Entry 7EQ1 (electron microscopy, 3.30 A resolution); this record covers chains A and S of the 5 polymer chains in the assembly.

== Chain A ==
Name: Gs protein alpha subunit
Source organism: Bos taurus
Amino-acid sequence (361 residues; numbered 1 to 394; 33 numbers in that range are skipped by the numbering (no residue carries them; nothing is unmodelled there); the number before each row is that of its first residue):
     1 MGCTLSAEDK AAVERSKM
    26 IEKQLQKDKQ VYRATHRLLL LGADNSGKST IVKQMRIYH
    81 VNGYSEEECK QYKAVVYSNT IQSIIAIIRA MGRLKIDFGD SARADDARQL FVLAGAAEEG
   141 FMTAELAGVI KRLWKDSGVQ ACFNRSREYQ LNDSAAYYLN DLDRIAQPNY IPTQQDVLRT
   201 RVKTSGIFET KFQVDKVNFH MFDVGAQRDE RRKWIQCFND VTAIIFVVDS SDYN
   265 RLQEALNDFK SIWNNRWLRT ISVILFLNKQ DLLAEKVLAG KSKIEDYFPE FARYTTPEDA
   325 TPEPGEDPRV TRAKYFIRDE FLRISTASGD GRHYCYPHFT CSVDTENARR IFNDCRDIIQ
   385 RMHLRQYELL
Unresolved in the structure: 1-2, 81-201, 394

== Chain S ==
Name: scFv16
Source organism: synthetic construct
Notes: antibody fragment or engineered binder
Amino-acid sequence (247 residues; each row starts with the number of its first residue; note: 13 numbers in that range are skipped by the numbering (no residue carries them; nothing is unmodelled there); a row labelled like 121A-121N holds insertion residues (121A, then the next letters in order)):
     2 VQLVESGGGL VQPGGSRKLS CSASGFAFSS FGMHWVRQAP EKGLEWVAYI SSGSGTIYYA
    62 DTVKGRFTIS RDDPKNTLFL QMTSLRSEDT AMYYCVRSIY YYGSSPFDFW GQGTTLTVSA
121A-121N GGGGSGGGGSGGGG
   135 SADIVMTQAT SSVPVTPGES VSISCRSSKS LLHSNGNTYL YWFLQRPGQS PQLLIYRMSN
   195 LASGVPDRFS GSGSGTAFTL TISRLEAEDV GVYYCMQHLE YPLTFGAGTK LEL
Unresolved in the structure: 121A-121N
Disulfide bonds: Cys22-Cys96

== How chain A and chain S interact ==
Pairs across the interface (26; chain A residue first):
  Thr4(A) with His167(S)
  Leu5(A) with His167(S)
  Ser6(A) with His167(S), hydrogen bond (backbone-side chain); Asn169(S); Tyr173(S), hydrogen bond
  Ala7(A) with His232(S); Leu233(S); Tyr235(S), hydrophobic
  Glu8(A) with Tyr173(S); Tyr175(S), hydrogen bond; Arg191(S), salt bridge; His232(S)
  Asp9(A) with Asn169(S), hydrogen bond; Tyr173(S)
  Ala11(A) with Tyr101(S), hydrophobic
  Ala12(A) with Tyr101(S)
  Glu14(A) with Ser52(S), hydrogen bond; Ser53(S); Gly56(S); Thr57(S), hydrogen bond
  Arg15(A) with Ser31(S); Ile100(S); Tyr101(S); Tyr102(S)
  Met18(A) with Ser53(S); Gly54(S)
Interface residues without a listed pair, chain A (12 interface residues in all): Lys10
Interface residues without a listed pair, chain S (20 interface residues in all): Tyr50, Tyr59, Pro107

== Summary ==
Chain A and chain S form an interface of 12 and 20 residues respectively; the contacts include 6 hydrogen
bonds and 1 salt bridge. Polar contacts include Glu8(A)-Arg191(S), Ser6(A)-His167(S) and Ser6(A)-Tyr173(S).
Chain A is Gs protein alpha subunit (Bos taurus) and chain S is scFv16 (synthetic construct); the structure,
GPR114-Gs-scFv16 complex, was determined by electron microscopy together with 7EPT from the same study.
